2A6Q - chains A and E of the 3 polymer chains in the assembly; structure by X-ray diffraction, 2.05 A resolution.

Chain A:
Molecule: Antitoxin yefM
Organism: Escherichia coli
UniProt: P69346 (YEFM_ECOLI); residues 10-92 here correspond to UniProt positions 1-83 (UniProt number = residue number - 9)
Sequence (86 residues; numbered 7 to 92; the number before each row is that of its first residue):
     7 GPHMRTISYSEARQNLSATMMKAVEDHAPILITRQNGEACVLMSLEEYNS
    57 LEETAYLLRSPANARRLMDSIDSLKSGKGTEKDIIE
Construct notes: cloning artifact (7-9)

Chain E:
Molecule: Toxin yoeB
Organism: Escherichia coli
UniProt: P69348 (YOEB_ECOLI); numbering as in UniProt (aligned over 1-84)
Sequence (84 residues; row label = number of the first residue in the row):
     1 MKLIWSEESWDDYLYWQETDKRIVKKINELIKDTRRTPFEGKGKPEPLKH
    51 NLSGFWSRRITEEHRLVYAVTDDSLLIAACRYHY
UniProt features mapped onto this chain:
  - active site: Glu46 (Proton acceptor), His83 (Proton donor)
  - mutagenesis: Arg65 (R65A: Loss of RNase activity), His83 (H83Q: Loss of RNase activity; still see mRNA cleavage in association with 70S ribosomes), Tyr84 (Y84A: Loss of RNase activity)

Chain A / chain E interface:
Residue-residue contacts (61):
  Glu53(A) - Lys49(E)  salt bridge
  Asn55(A) - Glu46(E)
  Ser56(A) - Glu46(E)
  Ser56(A) - Pro47(E)  hydrogen bond (side chain-backbone)
  Ser56(A) - Lys49(E)
  Leu57(A) - Lys49(E)
  Glu59(A) - Leu48(E)
  Glu59(A) - Ser57(E)  hydrogen bond
  Glu59(A) - Arg65(E)  salt bridge
  Thr60(A) - Leu48(E)
  Thr60(A) - Lys49(E)  hydrogen bond (side chain-backbone)
  Thr60(A) - Leu52(E)
  Tyr62(A) - Glu63(E)  hydrogen bond (side chain-backbone)
  Tyr62(A) - Arg65(E)
  Tyr62(A) - Tyr82(E)  hydrogen bond (backbone-side chain)
  Leu63(A) - Leu48(E)  hydrophobic
  Leu63(A) - Tyr82(E)  hydrophobic
  Ser66(A) - Tyr82(E)
  Ser66(A) - His83(E)  hydrogen bond (side chain-backbone)
  Ser66(A) - Tyr84(E)
  Ala68(A) - His83(E)
  Ala68(A) - Tyr84(E)
  Asn69(A) - Arg81(E)
  Asn69(A) - Tyr82(E)
  Asn69(A) - His83(E)  hydrogen bond (side chain-backbone)
  Arg72(A) - Glu8(E)  hydrogen bond (side chain-backbone)
  Arg72(A) - Asp12(E)  salt bridge
  Arg72(A) - His83(E)  hydrogen bond
  Leu73(A) - Val67(E)  hydrophobic
  Leu73(A) - Ala78(E)  hydrophobic
  Leu73(A) - Ala79(E)  hydrophobic
  Met74(A) - Asn51(E)
  Met74(A) - Leu52(E)  hydrophobic
  Asp75(A) - Glu8(E)
  Ser76(A) - Ser6(E)  hydrogen bond
  Ser76(A) - Glu8(E)
  Ser76(A) - Ala78(E)  hydrogen bond (side chain-backbone)
  Ile77(A) - Phe55(E)  hydrophobic
  Ile77(A) - Ala78(E)  hydrophobic
  Leu80(A) - Ile4(E)  hydrophobic
  Leu80(A) - Ile77(E)
  Leu80(A) - Ala78(E)  hydrophobic
  Gly85(A) - Ile4(E)
  Gly85(A) - Trp5(E)
  Thr86(A) - Leu3(E)
  Thr86(A) - Ile4(E)
  Thr86(A) - Trp5(E)  hydrogen bond (backbone-backbone)
  Glu87(A) - Lys2(E)
  Glu87(A) - Leu3(E)
  Lys88(A) - Leu3(E)  hydrogen bond (backbone-backbone)
  Lys88(A) - Trp5(E)  hydrogen bond (backbone-side chain)
  Lys88(A) - Trp10(E)
  Ile90(A) - Leu3(E)  hydrophobic
  Ile90(A) - Tyr13(E)
  Ile90(A) - Asn28(E)
  Ile91(A) - Tyr13(E)  hydrogen bond (backbone-side chain)
  Ile91(A) - Gln17(E)  hydrogen bond (backbone-side chain)
  Ile91(A) - Lys21(E)  hydrogen bond (backbone-side chain)
  Ile91(A) - Asn28(E)
  Glu92(A) - Lys21(E)  hydrogen bond (backbone-side chain)
  Glu92(A) - Lys25(E)  salt bridge
Other interface residues (no listed pair), chain A (30 interface residues in all): Glu52, Leu64, Arg65, Lys81, Asp89
Other interface residues (no listed pair), chain E (38 interface residues in all): Asp11, Val24, Ile31, Arg35, His50, Glu62, Leu76

In short:
30 residues of chain A and 38 residues of chain E are in contact, with 18 hydrogen bonds and 4 salt bridges.
Polar contacts include Glu53(A)-Lys49(E), Glu59(A)-Arg65(E) and Arg72(A)-Asp12(E). UniProt lists active-site
residues Glu46(E) and His83(E) and 3 mutagenesis sites on chain E.
Chain A is Antitoxin yefM and chain E is Toxin yoeB, both from Escherichia coli; the structure, Crystal
structure of YefM-YoeB complex, was determined by X-ray diffraction (same publication as 2A6R and 2A6S).
